4ZOL - chains A and F of the 6 polymer chains in the assembly; structure by X-ray diffraction, 2.50 A resolution.

[Chain A]
Molecule: Tubulin alpha-1B chain
From: Sus scrofa
Reference sequence: Q2XVP4 (TBA1B_PIG); residue numbers follow UniProt; this construct covers 1-451
Sequence (451 residues; row label = number of the first residue in the row):
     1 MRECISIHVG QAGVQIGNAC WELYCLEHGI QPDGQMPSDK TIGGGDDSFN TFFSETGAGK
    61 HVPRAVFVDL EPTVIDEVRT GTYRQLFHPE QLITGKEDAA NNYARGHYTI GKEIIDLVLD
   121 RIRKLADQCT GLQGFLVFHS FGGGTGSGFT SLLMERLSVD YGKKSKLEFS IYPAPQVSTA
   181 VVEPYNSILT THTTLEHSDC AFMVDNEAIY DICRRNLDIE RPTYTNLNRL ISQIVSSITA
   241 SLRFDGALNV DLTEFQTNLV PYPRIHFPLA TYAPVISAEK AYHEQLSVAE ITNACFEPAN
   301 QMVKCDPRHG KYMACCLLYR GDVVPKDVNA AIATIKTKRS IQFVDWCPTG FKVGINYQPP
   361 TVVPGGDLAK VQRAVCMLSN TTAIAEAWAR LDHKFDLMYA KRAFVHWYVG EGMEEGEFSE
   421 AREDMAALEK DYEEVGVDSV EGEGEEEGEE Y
Disordered / not traced: 440-451
Bound ions: Ca2+: Asp-39, Thr-41, Gly-44, Glu-55
Residues lining bound ligands: GTP: Gly-10, Gln-11, Ala-12, Gln-15, Ile-16, Asp-69, Glu-71, Asp-98, Ala-99, Ala-100, Asn-101, Ser-140, Gly-142, Gly-143, Gly-144, Thr-145, Gly-146, Ile-171, Pro-173, Val-177, Ser-178, Thr-179, Glu-183, Asn-206, Tyr-224, Leu-227, Asn-228, Ile-231
UniProt features mapped onto this chain:
  - motif: Met-1 to Cys-4 (MREC motif)
  - active site: Glu-254
  - binding site (GTP): Gly-10, Gln-11, Ala-12, Gln-15, Glu-71, Ala-99, Ser-140, Gly-143, Gly-144, Thr-145, Gly-146, Thr-179, Glu-183, Asn-206, Tyr-224, Asn-228, Leu-252
  - binding site (Mg(2+)): Glu-71
  - site: Tyr-451 (Involved in polymerization)
  - modified residue: Lys-40 (N6,N6,N6-trimethyllysine), Ser-48 (Phosphoserine), Ser-232 (Phosphoserine), Tyr-282 (3'-nitrotyrosine), Arg-339 (Omega-N-methylarginine), Ser-439 (Phosphoserine), Glu-443 (5-glutamyl polyglutamate), Glu-445 (5-glutamyl polyglutamate), Tyr-451 (3'-nitrotyrosine)
  - cross-link (Glycyl lysine isopeptide (Lys-Gly)): Lys-326 (interchain with G-Cter in ubiquitin), Lys-370 (interchain with G-Cter in ubiquitin)
Reported in the primary citation:
  - binding site for Tubulysin M: Asn-329

[Chain F]
Molecule: Tubulin-tyrosine ligase
From: Gallus gallus
Reference sequence: E1BQ43 (E1BQ43_CHICK); numbering as in UniProt (aligned over 1-378)
Sequence (384 residues; row label = number of the first residue in the row):
     1 MYTFVVRDEN SSVYAEVSRL LLATGQWKRL RKDNPRFNLM LGERNRLPFG RLGHEPGLVQ
    61 LVNYYRGADK LCRKASLVKL IKTSPELSES CTWFPESYVI YPTNLKTPVA PAQNGIRHLI
   121 NNTRTDEREV FLAAYNRRRE GREGNVWIAK SSAGAKGEGI LISSEASELL DFIDEQGQVH
   181 VIQKYLEKPL LLEPGHRKFD IRSWVLVDHL YNIYLYREGV LRTSSEPYNS ANFQDKTCHL
   241 TNHCIQKEYS KNYGRYEEGN EMFFEEFNQY LMDALNTTLE NSILLQIKHI IRSCLMCIEP
   301 AISTKHLHYQ SFQLFGFDFM VDEELKVWLI EVNGAPACAQ KLYAELCQGI VDVAISSVFP
   361 LADTGQKTSQ PTSIFIKLHH HHHH
Disordered / not traced: 105-124, 152-158, 250-251, 365-371
Construct notes: expression tag (379-384)
Residues lining bound ligands: AMP-PCP (ACP; phosphomethylphosphonic acid adenylate ester): Lys-74, Ile-148, Lys-150, Ile-160, Gln-183, Lys-184, Tyr-185, Leu-186, Lys-198, Asp-200, Arg-222, His-239, Leu-240, Thr-241, Asn-242, Asp-318, Met-320, Ile-330, Glu-331, Asn-333

[How chain A and chain F interact]
Contacting residue pairs (20):
  Gln-176(A) / Pro-56(F)
  Glu-207(A) / His-54(F)  salt bridge
  Glu-297(A) / His-306(F)
  Pro-298(A) / Leu-307(F)  hydrophobic
  Lys-304(A) / His-54(F)
  Arg-308(A) / Pro-300(F)  hydrogen bond (side chain-backbone)
  Arg-308(A) / Ala-301(F)
  Arg-308(A) / Ile-302(F)
  Arg-308(A) / Ser-303(F)  hydrogen bond (side chain-backbone)
  His-309(A) / Arg-66(F)  hydrogen bond (side chain-backbone)
  His-309(A) / Gly-67(F)
  His-309(A) / Ala-301(F)
  Ser-340(A) / Pro-300(F)
  Ser-340(A) / Ala-301(F)
  Glu-386(A) / Gly-50(F)
  Glu-386(A) / Arg-66(F)  salt bridge
  Arg-390(A) / Gly-50(F)
  Arg-390(A) / His-54(F)
  His-393(A) / Arg-51(F)
  Glu-433(A) / Arg-46(F)  salt bridge
Other interface residues (no listed pair), chain A (16 interface residues in all): Cys-305, Asp-306, Lys-338, Lys-430
Other interface residues (no listed pair), chain F (15 interface residues in all): Glu-299, His-308

[Overview]
16 residues of chain A face 15 of chain F across their interface, with 3 hydrogen bonds and 3 salt bridges.
Polar contacts include Glu-207(A)/His-54(F), Glu-386(A)/Arg-66(F) and Glu-433(A)/Arg-46(F). Bound to chain A:
GTP. Ligands of chain F: AMP-PCP. From the paper: a binding site for Tubulysin M at Asn-329(A).
Chain A is Tubulin alpha-1B chain (Sus scrofa) and chain F is Tubulin-tyrosine ligase (Gallus gallus); the
structure, Crystal Structure of Tubulin-Stathmin-TTL-Tubulysin M Complex, was determined by X-ray diffraction
(same publication as 4ZHQ, 4ZI7 and 5BMV).
